3SWP - chains B and E of the 6 polymer chains in the assembly; structure by X-ray diffraction, 4.11 A resolution (low resolution: residue-level contacts below are approximate; hydrogen-bond / salt-bridge calls are withheld).

Chain B:
Name: NAC domain-containing protein 19
Source organism: Arabidopsis thaliana
Notes: fragment: NAC domain
UniProtKB: Q9C932 (NAC19_ARATH); residues 1-168 here = UniProt positions 1-168
Sequence (174 residues; numbered -5 to 168; the number before each row is that of its first residue; numbers below 1 keep their minus sign (His-5 is residue -5)):
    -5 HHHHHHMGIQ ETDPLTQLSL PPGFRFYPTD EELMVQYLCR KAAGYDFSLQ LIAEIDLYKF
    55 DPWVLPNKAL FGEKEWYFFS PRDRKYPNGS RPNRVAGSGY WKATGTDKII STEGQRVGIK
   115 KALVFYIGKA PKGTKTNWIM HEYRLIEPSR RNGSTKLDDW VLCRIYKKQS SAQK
Not modelled in the structure: -5 to 7, 78-85, 144-151, 164-168
Differences from the reference sequence: expression tag (-5 to 0)

Chain E:
Molecule: oligonucleotide forward
Sequence (26 nucleotides; row label = number of the first residue in the row):
     1 GTCTTGCGTG TTGGAACACG CAACAG

Chain B / chain E interface:
Pairs across the interface - 10 pairs, chain B then chain E:
  Ala97(B) with DA18(E)
  Thr98(B) with DA16(E); DC17(E)
  Gly99(B) with DC17(E)
  Val118(B) with DA16(E)
  Lys129(B) with DA16(E); DC17(E)
  Tyr160(B) with DA16(E)
  Lys162(B) with DA16(E); DC17(E)
Also at the interface, not in a pair above, chain B (14 interface residues in all): Lys96, Lys114, Tyr120, Thr130, Asn131, Ile133, His135
Also at the interface, not in a pair above, chain E (5 interface residues in all): DA15, DC19

Overview:
The interface between chain B and chain E involves 14 residues on one side and 5 on the other.
Chain B is NAC domain-containing protein 19 (Arabidopsis thaliana) and chain E is oligonucleotide forward; the
structure, ANAC019 NAC domain in complex with DNA, was determined by X-ray diffraction together with 3SWM and
4DUL from the same study.
